6EF1 - chains C and J of the 14 polymer chains in the assembly; structure by electron microscopy, 4.73 A resolution (low resolution: residue-level contacts below are approximate; hydrogen-bond / salt-bridge calls are withheld).

== Chain C ==
Molecule: Proteasome subunit alpha type-3
Organism: Saccharomyces cerevisiae (strain ATCC 204508 / S288c)
Notes: EC 3.4.25.1
Reference sequence: P23638 (PSA3_YEAST); numbering as in UniProt (aligned over 8-245)
Sequence (238 residues; numbered 8 to 245; the number before each row is that of its first residue):
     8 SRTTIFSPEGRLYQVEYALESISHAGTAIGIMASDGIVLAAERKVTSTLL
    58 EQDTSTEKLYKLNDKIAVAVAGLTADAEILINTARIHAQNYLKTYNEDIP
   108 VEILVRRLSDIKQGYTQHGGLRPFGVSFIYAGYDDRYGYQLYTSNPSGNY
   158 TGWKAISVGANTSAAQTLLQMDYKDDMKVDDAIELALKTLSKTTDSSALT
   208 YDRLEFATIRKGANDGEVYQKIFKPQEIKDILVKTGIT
UniProt features mapped onto this chain:
  - cross-link (Glycyl lysine isopeptide (Lys-Gly)): K100 (interchain with G-Cter in ubiquitin), K199 (interchain with G-Cter in ubiquitin), K231 (interchain with G-Cter in ubiquitin)

== Chain J ==
Molecule: 26S proteasome regulatory subunit 8 homolog
Organism: Saccharomyces cerevisiae (strain ATCC 204508 / S288c)
Reference sequence: Q01939 (PRS8_YEAST); residues 133-405 here = UniProt positions 133-405
Sequence (273 residues; numbered 133 to 405; the number before each row is that of its first residue):
   133 LVSLMMVEKVPDSTYDMVGGLTKQIKEIKEVIELPVKHPELFESLGIAQP
   183 KGVILYGPPGTGKTLLARAVAHHTDCKFIRVSGAELVQKYIGEGSRMVRE
   233 LFVMAREHAPSIIFMDEIDSIGSTRVEGSGGGDSEVQRTMLELLNQLDGF
   283 ETSKNIKIIMATNRLDILDPALLRPGRIDRKIEFPPPSVAARAEILRIHS
   333 RKMNLTRGINLRKVAEKMNGCSGADVKGVCTEAGMYALRERRIHVTQEDF
   383 ELAVGKVMNKNQETAISVAKLFK
Residues lining bound ligands:
  - ATP (adenosine-5'-triphosphate), molecule 1: M149, V150, G151, L153, P190, P191, G192, T193, G194, K195, T196, L197, D248, I327, G355, A356, K359
  - ATP, molecule 2: L273, E274, N277, R309
UniProt features mapped onto this chain:
  - binding site (ATP): G189 to T196

== Interface between chain C and chain J ==
Pairs across the interface - 13 pairs, chain C then chain J:
  H31(C) - F404(J)
  A32(C) - F404(J)
  A32(C) - K405(J)
  G33(C) - K405(J)
  E64(C) - K405(J)
  K65(C) - K405(J)
  V77(C) - K405(J)
  G79(C) - F404(J)
  G79(C) - K405(J)
  L80(C) - L403(J)
  L80(C) - F404(J)
  T81(C) - K402(J)
  T81(C) - L403(J)
Other interface residues (no listed pair), chain C (11 interface residues in all): K51, Y67

== Overview ==
Chain C and chain J form an interface of 11 and 4 residues respectively. Ligands of chain J: ATP. UniProt
lists 8 ATP-binding residues on chain J.
Chain C is Proteasome subunit alpha type-3 and chain J is 26S proteasome regulatory subunit 8 homolog, both
from Saccharomyces cerevisiae (strain ATCC 204508 / S288c); the structure, Yeast 26S proteasome bound to
ubiquitinated substrate (5D motor state), was determined by electron microscopy together with 6EF0 and 6EF2
from the same study.
